PDB entry 9GUK | X-ray diffraction, 3.80 A resolution | chains D and H of the 6 polymer chains in the assembly

== Chain D ==
Name: Global nitrogen regulator
Organism: Synechococcus elongatus PCC 7942
UniProtKB: P29283 (NTCA_SYNE7); residues 1-222 here = UniProt positions 1-222
Sequence (222 residues; numbered 1 to 222; the number before each row is that of its first residue):
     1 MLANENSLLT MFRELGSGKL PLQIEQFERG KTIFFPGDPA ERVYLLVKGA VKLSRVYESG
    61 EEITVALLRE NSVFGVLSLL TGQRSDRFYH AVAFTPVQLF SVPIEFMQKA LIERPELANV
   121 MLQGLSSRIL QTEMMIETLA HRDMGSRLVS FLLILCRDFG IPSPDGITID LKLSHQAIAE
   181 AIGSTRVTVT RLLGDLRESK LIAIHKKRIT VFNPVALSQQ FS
Disordered / not traced: 1-6, 17-19
Residues lining bound ligands:
  - 2-oxoglutaric acid (AKG), molecule 1: Phe-34, Leu-53, Val-73, Phe-74, Gly-75, Val-76, Leu-77, Ser-78, Arg-87, Phe-88, Tyr-89, Arg-128
  - 2-oxoglutaric acid (AKG), molecule 2: Ile-129, Leu-130, Glu-133
Curated features (UniProtKB/Swiss-Prot):
  - DNA-binding region: His-175 to Gly-194 (H-T-H motif)
  - binding site (a nucleoside 3',5'-cyclic phosphate): Asn-6 to Arg-128
What the authors report for this chain:
  - mutagenesis - V187E: abolished binding to target DNA

== Chain H ==
Name: PipX
Organism: Synechococcus elongatus PCC 7942
UniProtKB: Q7X386 (Q7X386_SYNE7); residues 1-89 here = UniProt positions 1-89
Sequence (89 residues; row label = number of the first residue in the row):
     1 MASENYLNHP TFGLLYQICS FGDSKELFAT LYAQRLFFLV AFDARGTRFE PIGRNEARML
    61 VDNRLRQLRR DASLQEYNQL QQVFKQTFL
Disordered / not traced: 1-3

== How chain D and chain H interact ==
Contacting residue pairs - 26 pairs, chain D then chain H:
  Arg-69(D) / His-9(H)
  Arg-69(D) / Pro-10(H)  hydrogen bond (side chain-backbone)
  Arg-69(D) / Thr-11(H)
  Glu-70(D) / Pro-10(H)
  Ser-127(D) / Thr-11(H)
  Gln-131(D) / Thr-11(H)
  Glu-137(D) / Tyr-32(H)
  Glu-137(D) / Arg-35(H)  salt bridge
  Ser-150(D) / Tyr-32(H)  hydrogen bond
  Leu-153(D) / Tyr-32(H)  hydrophobic
  Cys-156(D) / Leu-14(H)
  Cys-156(D) / Leu-31(H)  hydrophobic
  Arg-157(D) / Phe-12(H)
  Arg-157(D) / Gly-13(H)
  Arg-157(D) / Leu-14(H)  hydrogen bond (backbone-backbone)
  Arg-157(D) / Leu-31(H)
  Gly-160(D) / Leu-14(H)
  Ile-167(D) / Tyr-6(H)
  Ile-167(D) / Leu-14(H)  hydrophobic
  Pro-214(D) / Tyr-6(H)
  Val-215(D) / Tyr-16(H)  hydrophobic
  Val-215(D) / Gln-34(H)
  Ser-218(D) / Leu-31(H)
  Ser-218(D) / Ala-33(H)
  Ser-218(D) / Gln-34(H)
  Gln-219(D) / Gln-34(H)
Other interface residues (no listed pair), chain D (16 interface residues in all): Asn-71
Other interface residues (no listed pair), chain H (15 interface residues in all): Asn-8, Gln-86

== Summary ==
16 residues of chain D face 15 of chain H across their interface; the contacts include 3 hydrogen bonds and 1
salt bridge. Polar contacts include Glu-137(D)/Arg-35(H), Arg-69(D)/Pro-10(H) and Ser-150(D)/Tyr-32(H).
Ligands of chain D: 2-oxoglutaric acid. The paper reports that V187E of chain D abolishes binding to target
DNA.
Chain D is Global nitrogen regulator and chain H is PipX, both from Synechococcus elongatus PCC 7942; the
structure, Crystal structure of transcription factor NtcA from Synechococcus elongatus in complex with its
transcriptional co- activator ..., was determined by X-ray diffraction, deposited together with 9GQU, 9GUG,
9GUH, 9GUI and 9GUJ.
